PDB entry 8VR8 | electron microscopy, 3.25 A resolution | chains C and A of the 31 polymer chains in the assembly

== Chain C ==
Molecule: 50S ribosomal protein L2
Organism: Mycolicibacterium smegmatis MC2 155
UniProtKB: A0QSD4 (RL2_MYCS2); residues 1-278 here = UniProt positions 1-278
Sequence (278 residues; each row starts with the number of its first residue):
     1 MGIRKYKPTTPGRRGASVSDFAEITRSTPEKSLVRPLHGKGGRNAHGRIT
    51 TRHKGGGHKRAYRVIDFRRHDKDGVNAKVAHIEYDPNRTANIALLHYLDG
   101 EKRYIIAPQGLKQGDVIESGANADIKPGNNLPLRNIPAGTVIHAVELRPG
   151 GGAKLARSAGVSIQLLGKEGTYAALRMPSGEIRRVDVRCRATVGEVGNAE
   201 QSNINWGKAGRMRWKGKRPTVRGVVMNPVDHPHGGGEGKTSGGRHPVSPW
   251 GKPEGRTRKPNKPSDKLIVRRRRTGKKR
Unresolved in the structure: 1, 277-278

== Chain A ==
Molecule: 23S ribosomal RNA
Organism: Mycolicibacterium smegmatis MC2 155
Sequence (3120 nucleotides; row label = number of the first residue in the row):
     1 UAAGUGUUUAAGGGCGCAUGGUGGAUGCCUUGGCACUGGGAGCCGAUGAA
    51 GGACGUAGGAGGCUGCGAUAAGCCUCGGGGAGCUGUCAACCGAGCGUUGA
   101 UCCGAGGAUGUCCGAAUGGGGAAACCCGGCACGAGUGAUGUCGUGUCACC
   151 AGGCGCUGAAUAUAUAGGCGUCUGGGGGGAACGCGGGGAAGUGAAACAUC
   201 UCAGUACCCGUAGGAAGAGAAAACAAAAUGUGAUUCCGUGAGUAGUGGCG
   251 AGCGAAAGCGGAGGAUGGCUAAACCGUAUGCAUGUGAUACCGGGUAGGGG
   301 UUGUGUGUGCGGGGUUGUGGGACCUAUCUUUCCGGCUCUACCUGGCUGGA
   351 GGGCAGUGAGAAAAUGUUGUGGUUAGCGGAAAUGGCUUGGGAUGGCCUGC
   401 CGUAGACGGUGAGAGCCCGGUACGUGAAAACCCGACGUCUGUCUUGAUGG
   451 UGUUCCCGAGUAGCAGCGGGCCCGUGGAAUCUGCUGUGAAUCUGCCGGGA
   501 CCACCCGGUAAGCCUGAAUACUUCCCAGUGACCGAUAGCGGAUUAGUACC
   551 GUGAGGGAAUGGUGAAAAGUACCCCGGGAGGGGAGUGAAAGAGUACCUGA
   601 AACCGUGCGCUUACAAUCCGUCAGAGCCCUCGACGUGUCGUGGGGUGAUG
   651 GCGUGCCUUUUGAAGAAUGAGCCUGCGAGUCAGGGACAUGUCGCGAGGUU
   701 AACCCGGGUGGGGUAGCCGCAGCGAAAGCGAGUCUGAAUAGGGCGUAUCC
   751 ACACAAGAGUGUGUGGUGUAGUGGUGUGUUCUGGACCCGAAGCGGAGUGA
   801 UCUACCCAUGGCCAGGGUGAAGCGCGGGUAAGACCGCGUGGAGGCCCGAA
   851 CCCACUUAGGUUGAAGACUGAGGGGAUGAGCUGUGGGUAGGGGUGAAAGG
   901 CCAAUCAAACUCCGUGAUAGCUGGUUCUCCCCGAAAUGCAUUUAGGUGCA
   951 GCGUCGCAUGUUUCUUGCCGGAGGUAGAGCUACUGGAUGGCCGAUGGGCC
  1001 CCACAGGGUUACUGACGUCAGCCAAACUCCGAAUGCCGGUAAGUCCAAGA
  1051 GUGCGGCAGUGAGACGGCGGGGGAUAAGCUCCGUGCGUCGAGAGGGAAAC
  1101 AGCCCAGAUCGCCGGCUAAGGCCCCUAAGCGUGUGCUAAGUGGAAAAGGA
  1151 UGUGCAGUCGCGAAGACAACCAGGAGGUUGGCUUAGAAGCAGCCACCCUU
  1201 GAAAGAGUGCGUAAUAGCUCACUGGUCAAGUGAUUGUGCGCCGAUAAUGU
  1251 AGCGGGGCUCAAGCACACCGCCGAAGCCGCGGCAGCCAACGUGUUGGCUG
  1301 GGUAGGGGAGCGUCCUGCAUCCGGUGAAGCCGCCGAGUGAUCGAGUGGUG
  1351 GAGGGUGUGGGAGUGAGAAUGCAGGCAUGAGUAGCGAUUAGGCAAGUGAG
  1401 AACCUUGCCCGCCGAAAGACCAAGGGUUCCUGGGCCAGGCCAGUCCGCCC
  1451 AGGGUGAGUCGGGACCUAAGGCGAGGCCGACAGGCGUAGUCGAUGGACAA
  1501 CGGGUUGAUAUUCCCGUACCCGUGUAUGUGCGUCCAUGAUGAAUCAGCGG
  1551 UACUAACCAUCCAAAACCACCGUGACCGCACCUUUCGGGGUGUGGCGUUG
  1601 GUGGGGCUGCAUGGGACCUUCGUUGGUAGUAGUCAAGCGAUGGGGUGACG
  1651 CAGGAAGGUAGCCGUACCGGUCAGUGGUAAUACCGGGGUAAGCCUGUAGG
  1701 GAGUCAGAUAGGUAAAUCCGUCUGGCAUAUAUCCUGAGAGGUGAUGCAUA
  1751 GCCGAGUGAGGCGAAUUCGGUGAUCCUAUGCUGCCGAGAAAAGCCUCUAG
  1801 CGAGGACAUACACGGCCCGUACCCCAAACCAACACAGGUGGUCAGGUAGA
  1851 GAAUACUAAGGCGUACGAGUGAACUAUGGUUAAGGAACUCGGCAAAAUGC
  1901 CCCCGUAACUUCGGGAGAAGGGGGACCCACAUGGCGUGUAAGCCUUUACG
  1951 GCCCAAGCGUGAGUGGGUGGCACAAACCAGUGAGAAGCGACUGUUUACUA
  2001 AAAACACAGGUCCGUGCGAAGUCGCAAGACGAUGUAUACGGACUGACGCC
  2051 UGCCCGGUGCUGGAAGGUUAAGAGGACCCGUUAACUCCCUUUGGGGGUGA
  2101 AGCGGAGAAUUUAAGCCCCAGUAAACGGCGGUGGUAACUAUAACCAUCCU
  2151 AAGGUAGCGAAAUUCCUUGUCGGGUAAGUUCCGACCUGCACGAAUGGCGU
  2201 AACGACUUCUCAACUGUCUCAACCAUAGACUCGGCGAAAUUGCACUACGA
  2251 GUAAAGAUGCUCGUUACGCGCGGCAGGACGAAAAGACCCCGGGACCUUCA
  2301 CUACAACUUGGUAUUGGUGCUCGAUACGGUUUGUGUAGGAUAGGUGGGAG
  2351 ACUGUGAAGCUCACACGCCAGUGUGGGUGGAGUCGUUGUUGAAAUACCAC
  2401 UCUGAUCGUAUUGGGCCUCUAACCUCGGACCGUAUAUCCGGUUCAGGGAC
  2451 AGUGCCUGGUGGGUAGUUUAACUGGGGCGGUUGCCUCCUAAAAUGUAACG
  2501 GAGGCGCCCAAAGGUUCCCUCAACCUGGACGGCAAUCAGGUGUUGAGUGU
  2551 AAGUGCACAAGGGAGCUUGACUGCGAGACGGACAUGUCGAGCAGGGACGA
  2601 AAGUCGGGACUAGUGAUCCGGCACCUCUGAGUGGAAGGGGUGUCGCUCAA
  2651 CGGAUAAAAGGUACCCCGGGGAUAACAGGCUGAUCUUCCCCAAGAGUCCA
  2701 UAUCGACGGGAUGGUUUGGCACCUCGAUGUCGGCUCGUCGCAUCCUGGGG
  2751 CUGGAGCAGGUCCCAAGGGUUGGGCUGUUCGCCCAUUAAAGCGGCACGCG
  2801 AGCUGGGUUUAGAACGUCGUGAGACAGUUCGGUCUCUAUCCGCCGCGCGC
  2851 GUCAGAAGCUUGAGGAAACCUGUCCCUAGUACGAGAGGACCGGGACGGAC
  2901 GAACCUCUGGUAUACCAGUUGUCCCACCAGGGGCACGGCUGGAUAGCCAC
  2951 GUUCGGACAGGAUAACCGCUGAAAGCAUCUAAGCGGGAAACCUCUUCCAA
  3001 GACCAGGCUUCUCACCCUCUAGGAGGGAUAAGGCCCCCCGCAGACCACGG
  3051 GAUUGAUAGACCAGACCUGGAAGCCUAGUAAUAGGUGCAGGGAACUGGCA
  3101 CUAACCGGCCGAAAACUUAC
Unresolved in the structure: 1, 1546-1619, 2056-2150
Ligand contacts: chloramphenicol (CLM): G2285, A2286, A2675, C2676, A2727, U2728, G2729, U2730

== How chain C and chain A interact ==
Pairs across the interface - 228 pairs, chain C then chain A:
  Arg4(C) - A821(A)  sugar contact
  Arg4(C) - C1785(A)  salt bridge to the phosphate
  Lys7(C) - A820(A)  phosphate contact
  Lys7(C) - A821(A)  salt bridge to the phosphate
  Pro8(C) - C1912(A)  phosphate contact
  Pro8(C) - G1913(A)  base contact
  Thr9(C) - A842(A)  base contact
  Thr10(C) - G843(A)  phosphate contact
  Thr10(C) - G844(A)  hydrogen bond to the phosphate
  Pro11(C) - A1990(A)  hydrogen bond to the base
  Pro11(C) - C1991(A)  base contact
  Gly12(C) - G844(A)  phosphate contact
  Arg13(C) - A842(A)  hydrogen bond to the sugar
  Arg13(C) - G843(A)  sugar contact
  Arg13(C) - G844(A)  salt bridge to the phosphate
  Arg14(C) - U1911(A)  hydrogen bond to the sugar
  Arg14(C) - G1913(A)  hydrogen bond to the base
  Arg14(C) - A2201(A)  base contact
  Val18(C) - G1786(A)  phosphate contact
  Phe21(C) - C1785(A)  phosphate contact
  Phe21(C) - A1787(A)  base contact
  Lys31(C) - U1646(A)  salt bridge to the phosphate
  Lys31(C) - G1647(A)  hydrogen bond to the base
  Lys31(C) - A1648(A)  sugar contact
  Pro36(C) - A1789(A)  sugar contact
  Pro36(C) - A1790(A)  sugar contact
  Leu37(C) - U2033(A)  phosphate contact
  His38(C) - A808(A)  phosphate contact
  Gly39(C) - C807(A)  sugar contact
  Gly39(C) - A808(A)  phosphate contact
  Lys40(C) - C806(A)  hydrogen bond to the sugar
  Lys40(C) - C2030(A)  salt bridge to the phosphate
  Gly42(C) - C2030(A)  sugar contact
  Arg43(C) - C805(A)  hydrogen bond to the sugar
  Arg43(C) - C806(A)  sugar contact
  Arg43(C) - G887(A)  base contact
  Arg43(C) - C2030(A)  sugar contact
  Asn44(C) - C2023(A)  hydrogen bond to the base
  Asn44(C) - A2029(A)  hydrogen bond to the base
  Asn44(C) - C2030(A)  sugar contact
  Ala45(C) - A2029(A)  hydrogen bond to the sugar
  His46(C) - U888(A)  sugar contact
  His46(C) - C1485(A)  phosphate contact
  His46(C) - C2023(A)  hydrogen bond to the sugar
  His46(C) - G2028(A)  base contact
  Gly47(C) - G887(A)  sugar contact
  Gly47(C) - U888(A)  sugar contact
  Arg48(C) - U888(A)  sugar contact
  Arg48(C) - A889(A)  salt bridge to the phosphate
  Arg48(C) - G892(A)  hydrogen bond to the phosphate
  Arg48(C) - G893(A)  salt bridge to the phosphate
  Arg48(C) - C2023(A)  hydrogen bond to the sugar
  Ile49(C) - U894(A)  hydrogen bond to the phosphate
  Ile49(C) - G895(A)  phosphate contact
  Thr50(C) - G2021(A)  base contact
  Thr50(C) - U2022(A)  base contact
  Thr50(C) - C2030(A)  hydrogen bond to the base
  Thr51(C) - G2021(A)  hydrogen bond to the base
  Thr51(C) - C2030(A)  hydrogen bond to the base
  Thr51(C) - G2031(A)  hydrogen bond to the sugar
  Thr51(C) - G2040(A)  phosphate contact
  Arg52(C) - G2041(A)  salt bridge to the phosphate
  Arg52(C) - A2042(A)  salt bridge to the phosphate
  His53(C) - G2041(A)  phosphate contact
  Lys54(C) - G2031(A)  phosphate contact
  Lys54(C) - A2032(A)  salt bridge to the phosphate
  Lys54(C) - G2040(A)  phosphate contact
  Gly55(C) - C806(A)  phosphate contact
  Gly55(C) - C807(A)  phosphate contact
  Gly56(C) - C806(A)  phosphate contact
  Gly56(C) - C807(A)  hydrogen bond to the phosphate
  His58(C) - G1786(A)  base contact
  His58(C) - A1787(A)  sugar contact
  His58(C) - G1788(A)  base contact
  Lys59(C) - U809(A)  salt bridge to the phosphate
  Lys59(C) - A1787(A)  sugar contact
  Lys59(C) - G1788(A)  phosphate contact
  Lys59(C) - A1789(A)  sugar contact
  Arg60(C) - A1787(A)  salt bridge to the phosphate
  Arg60(C) - G1788(A)  phosphate contact
  Ala61(C) - G1788(A)  hydrogen bond to the phosphate
  Tyr62(C) - U2033(A)  base contact
  Tyr62(C) - G2034(A)  phosphate contact
  Arg63(C) - A1787(A)  hydrogen bond to the sugar
  Arg63(C) - G1788(A)  salt bridge to the phosphate
  Arg68(C) - G2428(A)  phosphate contact
  Arg68(C) - A2429(A)  salt bridge to the phosphate
  Tyr84(C) - A1787(A)  stacking on the base
  Pro86(C) - A1787(A)  phosphate contact
  Pro86(C) - G1788(A)  phosphate contact
  Asn87(C) - G2034(A)  sugar contact
  Arg88(C) - G2034(A)  salt bridge to the phosphate
  Leu98(C) - U1721(A)  hydrogen bond to the sugar
  Asp99(C) - G1711(A)  sugar contact
  Asp99(C) - G1720(A)  hydrogen bond to the base
  Gly100(C) - G1720(A)  hydrogen bond to the sugar
  Gly100(C) - U1721(A)  sugar contact
  Lys102(C) - G1720(A)  phosphate contact
  Lys102(C) - U1721(A)  salt bridge to the phosphate
  Leu147(C) - C2017(A)  sugar contact
  Arg148(C) - U2425(A)  hydrogen bond to the base
  Arg148(C) - G2427(A)  salt bridge to the phosphate
  Pro149(C) - G2427(A)  hydrogen bond to the sugar
  Gly150(C) - G2427(A)  sugar contact
  Gly150(C) - G2428(A)  sugar contact
  Gly151(C) - G2427(A)  sugar contact
  Lys154(C) - C2017(A)  sugar contact
  Lys154(C) - G2018(A)  phosphate contact
  Lys154(C) - U2035(A)  hydrogen bond to the base
  Leu155(C) - G2016(A)  hydrogen bond to the base
  Leu155(C) - U2035(A)  hydrogen bond to the sugar
  Leu155(C) - A2036(A)  phosphate contact
  Ala156(C) - U2035(A)  sugar contact
  Ala156(C) - A2036(A)  phosphate contact
  Arg157(C) - G2034(A)  salt bridge to the phosphate
  Arg157(C) - U2035(A)  salt bridge to the phosphate
  Arg157(C) - A2036(A)  phosphate contact
  Ser158(C) - U2035(A)  phosphate contact
  Ser158(C) - A2036(A)  hydrogen bond to the phosphate
  Ser158(C) - U2037(A)  hydrogen bond to the sugar
  Ala159(C) - U2037(A)  hydrogen bond to the sugar
  Gly160(C) - U2037(A)  base contact
  Val161(C) - A2036(A)  phosphate contact
  Val161(C) - U2037(A)  phosphate contact
  Tyr172(C) - G2446(A)  phosphate contact
  Tyr172(C) - G2447(A)  hydrogen bond to the phosphate
  Met177(C) - G2016(A)  base contact
  Pro178(C) - G2016(A)  base contact
  Pro178(C) - A2036(A)  sugar contact
  Ser179(C) - G2016(A)  hydrogen bond to the base
  Ser179(C) - A2036(A)  sugar contact
  Glu181(C) - G2016(A)  hydrogen bond to the sugar
  Arg183(C) - G2016(A)  hydrogen bond to the sugar
  Arg183(C) - C2017(A)  salt bridge to the phosphate
  Arg188(C) - A2445(A)  sugar contact
  Arg188(C) - G2446(A)  salt bridge to the phosphate
  Ala199(C) - U2037(A)  hydrogen bond to the base
  Gln201(C) - U2037(A)  hydrogen bond to the sugar
  Gln201(C) - A2038(A)  phosphate contact
  Ser202(C) - U2037(A)  base contact
  Asn205(C) - A2008(A)  hydrogen bond to the sugar
  Asn205(C) - G2009(A)  sugar contact
  Trp206(C) - A2008(A)  hydrogen bond to the sugar
  Trp206(C) - G2009(A)  phosphate contact
  Gly207(C) - A2008(A)  hydrogen bond to the sugar
  Lys208(C) - G844(A)  salt bridge to the phosphate
  Lys208(C) - A879(A)  salt bridge to the phosphate
  Lys208(C) - A2008(A)  sugar contact
  Ala209(C) - G844(A)  hydrogen bond to the base
  Ala209(C) - A879(A)  base contact
  Ala209(C) - C2007(A)  sugar contact
  Gly210(C) - G844(A)  hydrogen bond to the base
  Gly210(C) - A879(A)  sugar contact
  Arg211(C) - G1786(A)  salt bridge to the phosphate
  Met212(C) - A2008(A)  sugar contact
  Arg213(C) - C806(A)  salt bridge to the phosphate
  Arg213(C) - A879(A)  base contact
  Arg213(C) - A896(A)  base contact
  Trp214(C) - A879(A)  hydrogen bond to the phosphate
  Trp214(C) - G1786(A)  stacking on the base
  Arg218(C) - C805(A)  hydrogen bond to the phosphate
  Arg218(C) - C806(A)  salt bridge to the phosphate
  Arg218(C) - G895(A)  salt bridge to the phosphate
  Arg218(C) - A896(A)  salt bridge to the phosphate
  Pro219(C) - A896(A)  sugar contact
  Pro219(C) - A2006(A)  sugar contact
  Thr220(C) - A2006(A)  sugar contact
  Thr220(C) - C2007(A)  hydrogen bond to the phosphate
  Val221(C) - A896(A)  sugar contact
  Val221(C) - A897(A)  base contact
  Val221(C) - C2005(A)  phosphate contact
  Val221(C) - A2006(A)  phosphate contact
  Arg222(C) - C2005(A)  salt bridge to the phosphate
  Arg222(C) - A2006(A)  salt bridge to the phosphate
  Arg222(C) - C2043(A)  phosphate contact
  Arg222(C) - U2044(A)  salt bridge to the phosphate
  Arg222(C) - G2045(A)  base contact
  Gly223(C) - C2043(A)  hydrogen bond to the phosphate
  Val224(C) - C2043(A)  hydrogen bond to the phosphate
  Val225(C) - A897(A)  hydrogen bond to the sugar
  Val225(C) - C2005(A)  phosphate contact
  Met226(C) - A897(A)  base contact
  Asn227(C) - G899(A)  hydrogen bond to the sugar
  Pro228(C) - U2297(A)  phosphate contact
  Val229(C) - A908(A)  base contact
  Asp230(C) - G895(A)  base contact
  Asp230(C) - A897(A)  base contact
  His231(C) - A2042(A)  salt bridge to the phosphate
  Pro232(C) - G2463(A)  phosphate contact
  His233(C) - A2042(A)  phosphate contact
  His233(C) - C2043(A)  salt bridge to the phosphate
  Gly235(C) - A2822(A)  phosphate contact
  Gly236(C) - A2822(A)  hydrogen bond to the phosphate
  Gly236(C) - G2823(A)  phosphate contact
  Glu237(C) - A2813(A)  phosphate contact
  Glu237(C) - A2814(A)  phosphate contact
  Gly238(C) - A2814(A)  phosphate contact
  Lys239(C) - C2005(A)  salt bridge to the phosphate
  Lys239(C) - U2044(A)  phosphate contact
  Lys239(C) - A2814(A)  salt bridge to the phosphate
  Arg244(C) - C2299(A)  salt bridge to the phosphate
  Val247(C) - A2042(A)  sugar contact
  Ser248(C) - G2041(A)  sugar contact
  Pro249(C) - G2041(A)  phosphate contact
  Pro249(C) - A2042(A)  phosphate contact
  Trp250(C) - U2022(A)  sugar contact
  Glu254(C) - G2041(A)  base contact
  Gly255(C) - G2014(A)  sugar contact
  Arg256(C) - G2014(A)  phosphate contact
  Thr257(C) - G2014(A)  sugar contact
  Thr257(C) - U2015(A)  phosphate contact
  Thr257(C) - A2020(A)  phosphate contact
  Thr257(C) - G2021(A)  phosphate contact
  Arg258(C) - U2015(A)  hydrogen bond to the phosphate
  Arg258(C) - G2016(A)  salt bridge to the phosphate
  Arg258(C) - C2017(A)  salt bridge to the phosphate
  Lys259(C) - A2020(A)  phosphate contact
  Lys259(C) - G2021(A)  salt bridge to the phosphate
  Asn261(C) - A2451(A)  sugar contact
  Ser264(C) - C2017(A)  hydrogen bond to the phosphate
  Lys266(C) - G2447(A)  phosphate contact
  Arg271(C) - U2015(A)  salt bridge to the phosphate
  Arg272(C) - G2014(A)  salt bridge to the phosphate
  Arg272(C) - U2015(A)  salt bridge to the phosphate
  Arg272(C) - A2036(A)  base contact
  Thr274(C) - C2013(A)  phosphate contact
  Thr274(C) - G2014(A)  phosphate contact
  Lys276(C) - C2012(A)  phosphate contact
Also at the interface, not in a pair above, chain C (138 interface residues in all): Tyr6, Ser19, Ser27, Ser32, Gly41, Phe67, Thr89, His96, Glu101, Ile204, Lys217, Gly234, Ser241, Gly242, Gly243, Pro246, Lys252, Lys262, Ile268
Also at the interface, not in a pair above, chain A (105 interface residues in all): C845, G878, A898, A1469, G1484, G1486, G1645, G1650, G2024, C2039, A2046, C2296, G2448, G2812, U2820, G2821

== Summary ==
138 residues of chain C and 105 residues of chain A are in contact; the contacts include 54 hydrogen bonds, 42
salt bridges and 2 aromatic stacking contacts. Among the polar pairs are Pro11(C)-A1990(A), Arg14(C)-G1913(A)
and Lys31(C)-G1647(A). Chain A binds chloramphenicol.
Chain C is 50S ribosomal protein L2 and chain A is 23S ribosomal RNA, both from Mycolicibacterium smegmatis
MC2 155; the structure, Structure of Mycobacterium smegmatis 50S ribosomal subunit bound to HflX and
chloramphenicol:50S-HflX-B-Clm, was determined by electron microscopy together with 8VIO, 8VK0, 8VK7, 8VKI,
8VKW, 8VPK, 8VR4 and 8VRL from the same study.
